8SB3 - chains A and F of the 12 polymer chains in the assembly; structure by electron microscopy, 4.10 A resolution (low resolution: residue-level contacts below are approximate; hydrogen-bond / salt-bridge calls are withheld).

== Chain A (and F) ==
Molecule: CH848.10.17 gp120
Source organism: HIV-1 06TG.HT008
Notes: chain F of this document is another copy of the same molecule, construct and numbering; everything in this record applies to it too
Reference sequence: A0A1W6IPB2 (A0A1W6IPB2_9HIV1); the construct lacks a stretch of the UniProt sequence and is renumbered around it, so the offset changes along the chain: 34-139 = UniProt 30-135; 150-185 = UniProt 136-171; 186-309 = UniProt 174-297; 312-321 = UniProt 298-307; 3 more segments
Sequence (471 residues; numbered 31 to 513 plus 3 insertion-coded residues; 15 numbers in that range are skipped by the numbering (no residue carries them; nothing is unmodelled there); the number before each row is that of its first residue; a row labelled like 185A-185B holds insertion residues (185A, then the next letters in order)):
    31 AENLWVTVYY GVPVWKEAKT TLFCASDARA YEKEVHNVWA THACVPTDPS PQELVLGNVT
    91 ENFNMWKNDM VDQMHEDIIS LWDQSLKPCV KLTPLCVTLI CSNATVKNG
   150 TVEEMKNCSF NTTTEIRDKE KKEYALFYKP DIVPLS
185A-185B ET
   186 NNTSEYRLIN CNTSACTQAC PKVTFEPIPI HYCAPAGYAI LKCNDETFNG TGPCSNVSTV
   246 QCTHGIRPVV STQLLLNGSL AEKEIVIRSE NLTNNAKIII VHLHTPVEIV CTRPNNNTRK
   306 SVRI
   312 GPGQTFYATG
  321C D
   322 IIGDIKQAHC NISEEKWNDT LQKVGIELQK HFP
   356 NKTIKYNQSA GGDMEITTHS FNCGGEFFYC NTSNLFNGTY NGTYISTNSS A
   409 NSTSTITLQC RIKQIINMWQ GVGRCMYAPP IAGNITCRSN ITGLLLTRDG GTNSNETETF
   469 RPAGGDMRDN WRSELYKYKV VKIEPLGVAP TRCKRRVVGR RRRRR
Disordered / not traced: 31, 506-513
Cystine bridges: Cys54-Cys74, Cys119-Cys205, Cys126-Cys196, Cys131-Cys157, Cys201-Cys433, Cys218-Cys247, Cys228-Cys239, Cys296-Cys331, Cys378-Cys445, Cys385-Cys418
Covalently attached groups: N-acetylglucosamine (NAG) linked to Asn156, Asn442; glycan linked to Asn301, Asn332
Construct notes: expression tag (31-33, 512-513); conflict Cys201 (Val189 in A0A1W6IPB2), Cys433 (Ala417 in A0A1W6IPB2), Lys490 (Glu474 in A0A1W6IPB2), Glu492 (Gln476 in A0A1W6IPB2), Val496 (Ile480 in A0A1W6IPB2), Arg500 (Gly484 in A0A1W6IPB2), Cys501 (Ala485 in A0A1W6IPB2), Gly507 (Glu491 in A0A1W6IPB2), Arg509 (Glu493 in A0A1W6IPB2), Arg510 (Lys494 in A0A1W6IPB2)

== How chain A and chain F interact ==
Residue-residue contacts (15; chain A residue first):
  Pro124(A) - Arg166(F)
  Cys126(A) - Glu164(F)
  Cys126(A) - Ile165(F)
  Cys126(A) - Arg166(F)
  Val127(A) - Ile165(F)
  Val127(A) - Arg166(F)
  Val127(A) - Asp167(F)
  Thr128(A) - Ile165(F)
  Asn160(A) - Arg166(F)
  Thr162(A) - Arg166(F)
  Glu169(A) - Arg166(F)
  Leu184(A) - Ile165(F)
  Arg192(A) - Ile165(F)
  Cys196(A) - Glu164(F)
  Thr198(A) - Gly314(F)
Also at the interface, not in a pair above, chain A (15 interface residues in all): Thr161, Asn197, Ser199, Ala200
Also at the interface, not in a pair above, chain F (7 interface residues in all): Gly312, Pro313

== In short ==
15 residues of chain A and 7 residues of chain F are in contact. N-acetylglucosamine is covalently linked to
Asn156(A) and Asn442(A).
Chain A and chain F are both CH848.10.17 gp120 (HIV-1 06TG.HT008); the structure, CryoEM structure of
DH270.2-CH848.10.17, was determined by electron microscopy, deposited together with 8SAL, 8SAN, 8SAQ, 8SAR,
8SAS, 8SAT and 9 further entries.
